PDB entry 5CY1 | X-ray diffraction, 3.40 A resolution | chains A and B of the 4 polymer chains in the assembly

Chain A (and B):
Name: Transposon Tn3 resolvase
Organism: Escherichia coli
Notes: chain B of this document is another copy of the same molecule, construct and numbering; everything in this record applies to it too
Reference sequence: P0ADI2 (TNR3_ECOLX); residue numbers follow UniProt; this construct covers 1-185
Chain sequence (192 residues; each row starts with the number of its first residue):
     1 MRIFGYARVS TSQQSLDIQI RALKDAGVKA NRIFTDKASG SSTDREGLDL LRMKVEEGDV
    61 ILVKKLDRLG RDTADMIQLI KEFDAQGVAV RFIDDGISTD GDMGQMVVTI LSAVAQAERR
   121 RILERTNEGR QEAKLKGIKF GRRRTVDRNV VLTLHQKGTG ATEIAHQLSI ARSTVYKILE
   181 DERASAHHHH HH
Not modelled in the structure: 39-41, 187-192 (chain B: 39-43, 186-192)
Construct notes: expression tag (186-192)

Interface between chain A and chain B:
Contacting residue pairs (58):
  R8(A) with E124(B), salt bridge
  V9(A) with E128(B)
  S10(A) with E124(B), hydrogen bond; R125(B); E128(B), hydrogen bond (backbone-side chain)
  T11(A) with E128(B), hydrogen bond (backbone-side chain)
  S12(A) with E128(B), hydrogen bond (backbone-side chain); E132(B)
  Q14(A) with E132(B); L135(B)
  S15(A) with E128(B)
  I18(A) with Q131(B)
  K65(A) with R120(B)
  L66(A) with A113(B), hydrophobic; A117(B), hydrophobic; R121(B)
  D67(A) with A117(B); R120(B), salt bridge; R121(B), hydrogen bond (backbone-side chain); E124(B)
  R68(A) with E124(B), salt bridge; E128(B), salt bridge
  G70(A) with R121(B), hydrogen bond (backbone-side chain)
  R71(A) with R121(B)
  D72(A) with R121(B)
  T73(A) with V114(B); E118(B), hydrogen bond; R121(B)
  M76(A) with R121(B)
  I97(A) with A113(B), hydrophobic
  M103(A) with M106(B), hydrophobic
  M106(A) with M103(B), hydrophobic
  V107(A) with I110(B), hydrophobic
  I110(A) with I97(B), hydrophobic; I110(B), hydrophobic
  L111(A) with I110(B), hydrophobic
  A113(A) with L66(B), hydrophobic; D95(B); I97(B), hydrophobic
  V114(A) with L66(B), hydrophobic; M76(B), hydrophobic
  A117(A) with L66(B), hydrophobic; D67(B)
  E118(A) with T73(B)
  R120(A) with K65(B); D67(B), salt bridge
  R121(A) with L66(B), hydrogen bond (side chain-backbone); D67(B), hydrogen bond (side chain-backbone); G70(B), hydrogen bond (side chain-backbone); R71(B); D72(B), hydrogen bond (side chain-backbone); T73(B)
  E124(A) with R8(B), salt bridge
  R125(A) with R71(B); D72(B)
  E128(A) with S10(B), hydrogen bond
  I138(A) with I122(B), hydrophobic
  F140(A) with I122(B), hydrophobic
Interface residues without a listed pair, chain A (37 interface residues in all): Q13, D95, K136
Interface residues without a listed pair, chain B (32 interface residues in all): R68, L69, V107, R119

In short:
37 residues of chain A face 32 of chain B across their interface, with 12 hydrogen bonds and 6 salt bridges.
Among the polar pairs are R8(A)-E124(B), D67(A)-R120(B) and R68(A)-E124(B).
Chain A and chain B are both Transposon Tn3 resolvase (Escherichia coli); the structure, Tn3 resolvase - site
III complex crystal form I, was determined by X-ray diffraction.
